1EPB - chains A and B; structure by X-ray diffraction, 2.20 A resolution.

# Chain A (and B)
Protein: Epididymal retinoic acid-binding protein
Source organism: Rattus norvegicus
Notes: chain B of this document is another copy of the same molecule, construct and numbering; everything in this record applies to it too
UniProtKB: P06911 (ERBP_RAT); residues 1-164 here correspond to UniProt positions 23-186 (UniProt number = residue number + 22)
Sequence (164 residues; each row starts with the number of its first residue):
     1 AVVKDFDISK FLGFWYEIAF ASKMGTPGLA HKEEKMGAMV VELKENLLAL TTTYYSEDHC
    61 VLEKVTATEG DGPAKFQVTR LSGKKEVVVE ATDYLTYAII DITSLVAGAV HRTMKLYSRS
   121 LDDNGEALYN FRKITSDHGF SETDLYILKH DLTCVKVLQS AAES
Unresolved in the structure: 1-2, 163-164 (chain B: fully traced)
Disulfide bonds: C60-C154
Small-molecule neighbours: (9cis)-retinoic acid (9CR): F6, I8, F11, W15, M39, V41, L50, A67, F76, K85, V87, V89, A98, I100, I102, K115, Y117
From the paper describing this entry:
  - contacts within the chain: F6-F11 (pi stacking), F11-W15 (pi stacking), E17-K115, E63-R80, W15-R119, T96-R119 (backbone contact)
  - binding site for (9cis)-retinoic acid: F6, F11, W15, M39, L50, F76, R80, K85, A98, I102, K115, Y117
  - conformationally variable residues (side-chain flip): M39, R80
  - specificity-determining residues: E17, E63, R80, K85, K115

# How chain A and chain B interact
Residue-residue contacts (18; chain A residue first):
  L121(A) - E142(B)
  D122(A) - E142(B)
  D123(A) - E142(B)  hydrogen bond (backbone-side chain)
  N124(A) - E142(B)  hydrogen bond (backbone-side chain)
  G125(A) - R132(B)
  E126(A) - Y129(B)  hydrogen bond
  L128(A) - R132(B)
  Y129(A) - G125(B)
  Y129(A) - E126(B)  hydrogen bond
  Y129(A) - Y129(B)  hydrophobic
  R132(A) - L128(B)
  E142(A) - L121(B)
  E142(A) - D122(B)
  E142(A) - D123(B)  hydrogen bond (side chain-backbone)
  E142(A) - N124(B)  hydrogen bond
  E142(A) - H150(B)  salt bridge
  T143(A) - H150(B)  hydrogen bond
  H150(A) - T143(B)
Other interface residues (no listed pair), chain A (14 interface residues in all): E33, I147
Other interface residues (no listed pair), chain B (14 interface residues in all): K32, I147
Interface features reported in the paper:
  - specific contacts: L81(A)-I8(B) (hydrophobic contact)

# Overview
Chain A and chain B each contribute 14 residues to their interface, with 7 hydrogen bonds and 1 salt bridge.
Polar pairs include E142(A)-H150(B), D123(A)-E142(B) and N124(A)-E142(B). The authors report a hydrophobic
contact between L81(A) and I8(B). The paper reports a binding site for (9cis)-retinoic acid at F6(A), F11(A)
and W15(A) among others; specificity determinants E17(A), E63(A) and R80(A) among others.
Both chains are Epididymal retinoic acid-binding protein (Rattus norvegicus). Entry 1EPB (Structure of the
epididymal retinoic acid-binding protein at 2.1 angstroms resolution) was determined by X-ray diffraction
together with 1EPA from the same study.
